Entry 4QWJ (X-ray diffraction, 2.90 A resolution); this record covers chains S and T of the 28 polymer chains in the assembly.

[Chain S]
Protein: Proteasome subunit alpha type-6
Source organism: Saccharomyces cerevisiae
UniProt: P40302 (PSA6_YEAST); residues 0-233 here correspond to UniProt positions 1-234 (UniProt number = residue number + 1)
Chain sequence (234 residues; row label = number of the first residue in the row; numbering starts at 0):
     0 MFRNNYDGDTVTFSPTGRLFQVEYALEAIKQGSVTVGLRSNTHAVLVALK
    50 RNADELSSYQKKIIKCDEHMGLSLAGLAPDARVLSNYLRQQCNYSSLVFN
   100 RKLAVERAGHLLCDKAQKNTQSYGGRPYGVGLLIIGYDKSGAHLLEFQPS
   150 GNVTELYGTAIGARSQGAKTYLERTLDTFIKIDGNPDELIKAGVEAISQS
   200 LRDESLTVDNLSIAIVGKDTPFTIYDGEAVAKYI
Not modelled in the structure: 0-2
Swiss-Prot annotation at these positions:
  - modified residue: Ser13 (Phosphoserine)
  - cross-link: Lys190 (Glycyl lysine isopeptide (Lys-Gly) (interchain with G-Cter in ubiquitin))

[Chain T]
Protein: Probable proteasome subunit alpha type-7
Source organism: Saccharomyces cerevisiae
UniProt: P21242 (PSA7_YEAST); residues -3 to 284 here correspond to UniProt positions 1-288 (UniProt number = residue number + 4)
Chain sequence (288 residues; each row starts with the number of its first residue; numbers below 1 keep their minus sign (Met-3 is residue -3)):
    -3 MTSIGTGYDLSNSVFSPDGRNFQVEYAVKAVENGTTSIGIKCNDGVVFAV
    47 EKLITSKLLVPQKNVKIQVVDRHIGCVYSGLIPDGRHLVNRGREEAASFK
    97 KLYKTPIPIPAFADRLGQYVQAHTLYNSVRPFGVSTIFGGVDKNGAHLYM
   147 LEPSGSYWGYKGAATGKGRQSAKAELEKLVDHHPEGLSAREAVKQAAKII
   197 YLAHEDNKEKDFELEISWCSLSETNGLHKFVKGDLLQEAIDFAQKEINGD
   247 DDEDEDDSDNVMSSDDENAPVATNANATTDQEGDIHLE
Not modelled in the structure: -3 to 1, 245-284
Swiss-Prot annotation at these positions:
  - modified residue: Thr-2 (N-acetylthreonine)

[Chain S / chain T interface]
Contacting residue pairs (62; chain S residue first):
  Asn4(S) with Leu6(T)
  Tyr5(S) with Asp5(T), hydrogen bond; Leu6(T), hydrophobic
  Thr9(S) with Arg126(T)
  Val10(S) with Gln19(T); Ser124(T); Val125(T); Arg126(T)
  Thr11(S) with Leu6(T); Gln19(T)
  Phe12(S) with Gln19(T), hydrogen bond (backbone-side chain); Tyr22(T); Ala23(T), hydrophobic; Arg126(T); Pro127(T)
  Ser13(S) with Tyr22(T)
  Pro14(S) with Tyr22(T), hydrophobic; Lys25(T)
  Thr15(S) with Lys25(T)
  Gly16(S) with Tyr22(T); Lys25(T); Ala26(T)
  Leu18(S) with Leu77(T), hydrophobic; Arg126(T)
  His109(S) with Arg82(T)
  Cys112(S) with Arg82(T)
  Asp113(S) with Arg82(T), salt bridge; Asn86(T)
  Gln116(S) with Pro79(T); Asp80(T); His83(T), hydrogen bond; Arg126(T)
  Thr119(S) with Arg126(T), hydrogen bond (backbone-side chain)
  Gln120(S) with Val125(T); Arg126(T), hydrogen bond (backbone-backbone); Pro127(T); Phe128(T)
  Ser121(S) with Ser124(T)
  Tyr122(S) with Ser124(T), hydrogen bond (backbone-backbone)
  Ser149(S) with Pro79(T)
  Gly150(S) with Pro79(T)
  Asn151(S) with Ile78(T); Pro79(T)
  Thr153(S) with Leu55(T); Asn60(T)
  Glu154(S) with Leu55(T); Val56(T); Lys59(T); Asn60(T), hydrogen bond (backbone-side chain)
  Leu155(S) with Leu54(T); Leu55(T), hydrophobic; Val56(T)
  Tyr156(S) with Leu54(T), hydrogen bond (backbone-backbone); Leu55(T); Val56(T); Pro57(T)
  Gly157(S) with Leu54(T)
  Lys168(S) with Leu54(T)
  Leu171(S) with Leu54(T)
  Glu172(S) with Ser52(T), hydrogen bond; Lys53(T), hydrogen bond (side chain-backbone)
  Leu175(S) with Lys53(T)
Interface residues without a listed pair, chain S (37 interface residues in all): Arg38, Glu105, Lys117, His142, Val152, Phe178
Interface residues without a listed pair, chain T (30 interface residues in all): His119, Asn123, Gly129

[Overview]
37 residues of chain S and 30 residues of chain T are in contact; the contacts include 10 hydrogen bonds and 1
salt bridge. Polar pairs include Asp113(S)-Arg82(T), Tyr5(S)-Asp5(T) and Phe12(S)-Gln19(T).
Chain S is Proteasome subunit alpha type-6 and chain T is Probable proteasome subunit alpha type-7, both from
Saccharomyces cerevisiae; the structure, yCP beta5-A49T-mutant in complex with carfilzomib, was determined by
X-ray diffraction, deposited together with 4QUX, 4QUY, 4QV0, 4QV1, 4QV3, 4QV4 and 42 further entries.
